PDB entry 6XN5 | electron microscopy, 2.97 A resolution | chains H and R of the 8 polymer chains in the assembly

Chain H:
Protein: CRISPR-associated protein Csm3
Organism: Lactococcus lactis subsp. lactis
UniProtKB: L0CEA3 (L0CEA3_LACLL); numbering as in UniProt (aligned over 1-214)
Chain sequence (214 residues; row label = number of the first residue in the row):
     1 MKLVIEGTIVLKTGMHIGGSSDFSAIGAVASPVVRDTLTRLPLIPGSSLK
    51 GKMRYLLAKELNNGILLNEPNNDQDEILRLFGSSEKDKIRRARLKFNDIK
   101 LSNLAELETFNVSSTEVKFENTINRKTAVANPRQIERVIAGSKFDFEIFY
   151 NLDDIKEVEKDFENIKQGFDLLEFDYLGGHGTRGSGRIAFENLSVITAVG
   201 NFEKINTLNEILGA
Unresolved in the structure: 21-26
Construct notes: conflict Ala-30 (Asp in L0CEA3)

Chain R:
Molecule: Crispr RNA
Organism: Lactococcus lactis subsp. lactis
Sequence (32 nucleotides; row label = number of the first residue in the row):
     1 ACGAGAACAUACGUUCUUUGAACCAAGCUUCA

Chain H / chain R interface:
Pairs across the interface - 47 pairs, chain H then chain R:
  His-16(H) / A22(R)  phosphate contact
  Ile-17(H) / A22(R)  phosphate contact
  Gly-18(H) / A21(R)  sugar contact
  Gly-18(H) / A22(R)  hydrogen bond to the phosphate
  Gly-19(H) / A21(R)  base contact
  Ser-20(H) / A21(R)  hydrogen bond to the base
  Pro-45(H) / A21(R)  phosphate contact
  Ser-47(H) / G20(R)  sugar contact
  Ser-47(H) / A21(R)  hydrogen bond to the phosphate
  Ser-48(H) / G20(R)  phosphate contact
  Ser-48(H) / A21(R)  phosphate contact
  Lys-50(H) / U19(R)  salt bridge to the phosphate
  Gly-51(H) / G20(R)  phosphate contact
  Lys-52(H) / G20(R)  hydrogen bond to the base
  Arg-54(H) / U19(R)  salt bridge to the phosphate
  Tyr-55(H) / G20(R)  base contact
  Asn-71(H) / U18(R)  base contact
  Phe-81(H) / U19(R)  phosphate contact
  Gly-82(H) / U19(R)  phosphate contact
  Ser-83(H) / U17(R)  hydrogen bond to the sugar
  Ser-84(H) / U17(R)  base contact
  Ser-84(H) / U18(R)  hydrogen bond to the base
  Ile-89(H) / U17(R)  sugar contact
  Arg-91(H) / U14(R)  hydrogen bond to the base
  Phe-119(H) / G27(R)  base contact
  Glu-120(H) / A25(R)  hydrogen bond to the sugar
  Glu-120(H) / G27(R)  phosphate contact
  Asn-121(H) / A25(R)  sugar contact
  Asn-121(H) / A26(R)  phosphate contact
  Asn-121(H) / G27(R)  hydrogen bond to the sugar
  Asn-121(H) / C28(R)  base contact
  Thr-122(H) / A25(R)  sugar contact
  Thr-122(H) / A26(R)  phosphate contact
  Ile-123(H) / A26(R)  hydrogen bond to the phosphate
  Ile-123(H) / C28(R)  sugar contact
  Ala-130(H) / C28(R)  base contact
  Pro-132(H) / G27(R)  base contact
  Arg-133(H) / A25(R)  hydrogen bond to the sugar
  Tyr-176(H) / C23(R)  hydrogen bond to the phosphate
  Gly-178(H) / A22(R)  phosphate contact
  Gly-179(H) / A22(R)  hydrogen bond to the phosphate
  Gly-179(H) / C23(R)  phosphate contact
  His-180(H) / C23(R)  hydrogen bond to the phosphate
  Gly-181(H) / C23(R)  hydrogen bond to the phosphate
  Thr-182(H) / C24(R)  phosphate contact
  Arg-183(H) / C24(R)  salt bridge to the phosphate
  Arg-183(H) / A25(R)  salt bridge to the phosphate
Also at the interface, not in a pair above, chain H (38 interface residues in all): Arg-90, Ala-92, Ala-128
Also at the interface, not in a pair above, chain R (14 interface residues in all): U29

Summary:
The interface between chain H and chain R involves 38 residues on one side and 14 on the other; the contacts
include 15 hydrogen bonds and 4 salt bridges. Polar contacts include Ser-20(H)/A21(R), Lys-52(H)/G20(R) and
Ser-84(H)/U18(R).
Here chain H is CRISPR-associated protein Csm3 and chain R is Crispr RNA, both from Lactococcus lactis subsp.
lactis. Entry 6XN5 (Structure of the Lactococcus lactis Csm Apo- CRISPR-Cas Complex) was determined by
electron microscopy, deposited together with 6XN3, 6XN4 and 6XN7.
